8YPB - chains C and D of the 28 polymer chains in the assembly; structure by electron microscopy, 2.45 A resolution.

[Chain C]
Protein: Beta subunit of light-harvesting 1 complex
Source organism: Allochromatium tepidum
UniProtKB: O82943 (O82943_ALLVI); residues 2-47 here correspond to UniProt positions 1-46 (UniProt number = residue number - 1)
Amino-acid sequence (46 residues; numbered 2 to 47; the number before each row is that of its first residue):
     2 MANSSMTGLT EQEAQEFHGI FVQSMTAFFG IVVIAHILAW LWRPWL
Not modelled in the structure: 2-5
Ion coordination: bacteriochlorophyll a Mg near H37 (its only coordinating residue here); Ca2+: W46 (shared with 3 residues of chain F)
Ligand contacts:
  - bacteriochlorophyll a (BCL), molecule 1: S25, F29, I32, V33, A36, H37, A40, W43
  - bacteriochlorophyll a (BCL), molecule 2: F29, F30, V33, H37, A40, W41, W43, W46, L47
  - spirilloxanthin (CRT): E14, E17, F18, I21, F22, S25, M26, F29, F30

[Chain D]
Protein: LH1 alpha polypeptide
Source organism: Allochromatium tepidum
Amino-acid sequence (64 residues; row label = number of the first residue in the row):
     1 MSPDLWKIWL LIDPRRVLIA VFAFLTILGL AIHMILLSTT EFNWLEDGIP AAKVQQVTPV
    61 VPQR
Not modelled in the structure: 1, 55-64
Ion coordination: bacteriochlorophyll a Mg near H33 (its only coordinating residue here); Ca2+: W44, D47, I49 (shared with 1 residue of chain E)
Ligand contacts:
  - bacteriochlorophyll a (BCL), molecule 1: F22, L25, T26, G29, H33, L36, W44
  - bacteriochlorophyll a (BCL), molecule 2: L25, L28, G29, I32, H33, L36, F42
  - spirilloxanthin (CRT), molecule 1: D4, L5, K7, I8, L10, L11
  - spirilloxanthin (CRT), molecule 2: L18, V21, F24, L25, L28, I32, I35
  - spirilloxanthin (CRT), molecule 3: T26, G29, L30, H33, M34, L37, W44

[Interface between chain C and chain D]
Contacting residue pairs (32):
  S6(C) with L10(D)
  M7(C) with L10(D), hydrogen bond (backbone-backbone); L11(D)
  T8(C) with W9(D), hydrogen bond (side chain-backbone); L10(D); L11(D); I12(D); D13(D)
  L10(C) with L10(D); P14(D)
  T11(C) with L10(D)
  E12(C) with W6(D); L10(D)
  A15(C) with W6(D); W9(D); L10(D), hydrophobic
  Q16(C) with W6(D)
  F18(C) with W9(D), hydrophobic; P14(D), hydrophobic
  H19(C) with L5(D); W6(D); W9(D), hydrogen bond
  F22(C) with W9(D), hydrophobic; L18(D), hydrophobic
  F29(C) with L25(D), hydrophobic
  W43(C) with F42(D), hydrophobic; W44(D), hydrophobic
  R44(C) with E41(D), hydrogen bond (side chain-backbone); F42(D); D47(D), salt bridge; I49(D)
  W46(C) with F42(D), hydrophobic
Interface residues without a listed pair, chain C (16 interface residues in all): P45

[In short]
16 residues of chain C face 15 of chain D across their interface; the contacts include 4 hydrogen bonds and 1
salt bridge. Polar contacts include R44(C)-D47(D), T8(C)-W9(D) and H19(C)-W9(D).
Chain C is Beta subunit of light-harvesting 1 complex and chain D is LH1 alpha polypeptide, both from
Allochromatium tepidum; the structure, Cryo-EM structure of the LH1 complex from Allochromatium tepidum, was
determined by electron microscopy, deposited together with 8YPD.
